PDB entry 4EZD | X-ray diffraction, 2.50 A resolution | chains A and C of the 3 polymer chains in the assembly

Chain A (and C):
Molecule: Urea transporter 1
From: Bos taurus
Notes: chain C of this document is another copy of the same molecule, construct and numbering; everything in this record applies to it too
UniProt: Q5QF96 (UT1_BOVIN); residues 1-384 here = UniProt positions 1-384
Sequence (384 residues; row label = number of the first residue in the row):
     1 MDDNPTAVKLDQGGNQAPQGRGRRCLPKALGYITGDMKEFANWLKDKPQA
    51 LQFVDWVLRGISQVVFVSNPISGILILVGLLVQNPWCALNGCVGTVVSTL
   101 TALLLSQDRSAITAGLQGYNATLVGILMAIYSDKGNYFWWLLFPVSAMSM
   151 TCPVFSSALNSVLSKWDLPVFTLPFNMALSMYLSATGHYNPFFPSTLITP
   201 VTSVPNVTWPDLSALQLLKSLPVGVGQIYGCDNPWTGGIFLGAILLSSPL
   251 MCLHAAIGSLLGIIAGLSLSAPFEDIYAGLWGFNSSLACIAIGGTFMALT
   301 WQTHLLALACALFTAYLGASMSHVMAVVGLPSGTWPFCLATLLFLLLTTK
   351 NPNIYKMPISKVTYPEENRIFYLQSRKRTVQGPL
Disordered / not traced: 1-30, 376-384 (chain C: 1-30, 377-384)
Small-molecule neighbours:
  - beta-D-glucopyranose (BGC): Tyr137, Phe138, Trp139, Trp140
  - selenourea (SEY), molecule 1: Gln63, Phe66, Leu116, Tyr119, Phe171, Phe296
  - selenourea (SEY), molecule 2: Leu127, Phe175, Gln227, Ile228, Gly230, Phe283, Gly333, Thr334
  - ceramide (SPL; octanoic acid (2-hydroxy-1-hydroxymethyl-heptadec-3-enyl)-amide), molecule 1: Phe155, Val162, Met177, Ser180, Met181, Ser184, Met321, Met325, Leu330, Trp335, Leu339
  - ceramide (SPL), molecule 2: Val162, Leu163, Trp166, Leu168, Leu317, Ser320, Met321, Val324, Leu339, Leu342, Leu343, Leu346
From the paper describing this entry:
  - binding site for selenourea: Leu127

Interface between chain A and chain C:
Contacting residue pairs (47):
  Trp166(A) - Ser161(C)  hydrogen bond (side chain-backbone)
  Trp166(A) - Val162(C)
  Trp166(A) - Lys165(C)
  Trp166(A) - Trp166(C)  hydrophobic
  Val201(A) - Tyr189(C)
  Thr202(A) - Tyr189(C)
  Ser203(A) - Tyr189(C)
  Val204(A) - Tyr189(C)
  Val204(A) - Pro191(C)  hydrophobic
  Pro205(A) - Tyr189(C)
  Pro205(A) - Pro191(C)  hydrophobic
  Trp209(A) - Phe192(C)  hydrophobic
  Leu267(A) - Phe192(C)
  Ser268(A) - Phe192(C)
  Leu269(A) - Ala185(C)
  Leu269(A) - Thr186(C)
  Leu269(A) - Asn190(C)  hydrogen bond (backbone-side chain)
  Ser270(A) - Pro191(C)
  Ser270(A) - Phe192(C)
  Phe313(A) - Thr151(C)
  Phe313(A) - Phe155(C)  hydrophobic
  Phe313(A) - Met181(C)
  Tyr316(A) - Met181(C)  hydrophobic
  Tyr316(A) - Ala185(C)
  Leu317(A) - Met181(C)
  Ser320(A) - Met181(C)  hydrogen bond (side chain-backbone)
  Ser320(A) - Ser184(C)  hydrogen bond
  Ser320(A) - Ala185(C)
  His323(A) - Ser184(C)
  His323(A) - Ala185(C)
  Val324(A) - Ser184(C)
  Val327(A) - Val327(C)
  Val327(A) - Val328(C)  hydrophobic
  Leu343(A) - Phe155(C)  hydrophobic
  Leu343(A) - Ala158(C)
  Leu346(A) - Ala158(C)  hydrophobic
  Leu346(A) - Ser161(C)  hydrogen bond (backbone-side chain)
  Leu346(A) - Val162(C)  hydrophobic
  Leu347(A) - Ser157(C)
  Thr348(A) - Gln107(C)  hydrogen bond (backbone-side chain)
  Thr348(A) - Ser157(C)  hydrogen bond (backbone-side chain)
  Thr348(A) - Ser161(C)
  Thr349(A) - Leu105(C)  hydrogen bond (side chain-backbone)
  Thr349(A) - Ser106(C)
  Lys350(A) - Ser106(C)  hydrogen bond (backbone-backbone)
  Lys350(A) - Asp108(C)  salt bridge
  Asn351(A) - Ser106(C)
Interface residues without a listed pair, chain A (27 interface residues in all): Ala319, Phe344
Interface residues without a listed pair, chain C (25 interface residues in all): Val154, Ser180, Phe193

In short:
The interface between chain A and chain C involves 27 residues on one side and 25 on the other; the contacts
include 9 hydrogen bonds and 1 salt bridge. Polar pairs include Lys350(A)-Asp108(C), Trp166(A)-Ser161(C) and
Leu269(A)-Asn190(C). Chain A binds selenourea, beta-D-glucopyranose and ceramide. The paper reports a binding
site for selenourea at Leu127(A).
Chain A and chain C are both Urea transporter 1 (Bos taurus); the structure, Crystal Structure of the UT-B
Urea Transporter from Bos Taurus Bound to Selenourea, was determined by X-ray diffraction (same publication as
4EZC).
